4BUQ - chain A; structure by X-ray diffraction, 2.20 A resolution.

[Chain A]
Name: FIMH
Organism: Escherichia coli UTI89
Notes: fragment: lectin domain, residues 10-167
UniProtKB: A2IC68 (A2IC68_ECOLX); residues 1-158 here correspond to UniProt positions 10-167 (UniProt number = residue number + 9)
Sequence (158 residues; each row starts with the number of its first residue):
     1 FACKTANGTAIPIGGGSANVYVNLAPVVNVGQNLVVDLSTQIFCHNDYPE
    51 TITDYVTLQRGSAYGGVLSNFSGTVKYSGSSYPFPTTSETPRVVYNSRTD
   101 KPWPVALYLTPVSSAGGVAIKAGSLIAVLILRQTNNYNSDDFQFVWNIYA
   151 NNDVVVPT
Disulfide bonds: Cys-3/Cys-44
Ligand contacts: heptyl alpha-D-mannopyranoside (KGM): Phe-1, Ile-13, Asn-46, Asp-47, Tyr-48, Ile-52, Asp-54, Gln-133, Asn-135, Tyr-137, Asp-140, Phe-142
What the authors report for this chain:
  - binding site for heptyl alpha-D-mannopyranoside: Tyr-48 (from molecular simulation)

[Overview]
Bound to chain A: heptyl alpha-D-mannopyranoside. The paper reports a binding site for heptyl
alpha-D-mannopyranoside at Tyr-48.
Chain A is FIMH (Escherichia coli UTI89); the structure, Crystal structure of wild type FimH lectin domain in
complex with heptyl alpha-D-mannopyrannoside, was determined by X-ray diffraction (same publication as 4AUJ
and 4ATT).
